Entry 5DHM (X-ray diffraction, 1.90 A resolution); this record covers chains A and C.

Chain A:
Protein: Immunoreactive 32 kDa antigen
Source organism: Porphyromonas gingivalis ATCC 33277
UniProtKB: B2RHG4 (B2RHG4_PORG3); numbering as in UniProt (aligned over 26-51)
Sequence (53 residues; row label = number of the first residue in the row; numbers below 1 keep their minus sign (Mse-1 is residue -1)):
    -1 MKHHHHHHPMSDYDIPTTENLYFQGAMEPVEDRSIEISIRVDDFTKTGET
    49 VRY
Unresolved in the structure: -1 to 23
Sequence notes: initiating methionine (-1); expression tag (0-25)
Modified residues: Mse-1 (selenomethionine); Mse8 (selenomethionine); Mse25 (selenomethionine)

Chain C:
Protein: Immunoreactive 32 kDa antigen
Source organism: Porphyromonas gingivalis ATCC 33277
UniProtKB: B2RHG4 (B2RHG4_PORG3); residues 52-333 here = UniProt positions 52-333
Sequence (282 residues; numbered 52 to 333; the number before each row is that of its first residue):
    52 ERNQGSAAERLITNLYLLLFDQSGANPAKYYIAGNTFSGGIWLPDDMKVK
   102 LDMTQSEAGERKVYVVANVDNAVKTALDAVANESDLQTVKRTTAMPWSTD
   152 IASPFLMSGNKTHDFLANRLLDNVPLVRAIAKVELNISLSEKFQIVPIIV
   202 NGSLSEFKFRYVNFDKETYVVKPTTKPDNLISSANGVWPQITDWTVWGAS
   252 LNTSPAPDAGTGYTLDANGKVTALRIVTYLNERDSKGATVEVALPRVDDG
   302 TLPPPEFGPELYRLPLPDKILRNHWYKYEVEI
Unresolved in the structure: 89-91, 298-308
Modified residues: Mse98, Mse104, Mse146, Mse158 (selenomethionine; parent Met)
Swiss-Prot annotation at these positions:
  - site: Arg53, Asn54 (Cleavage)
  - mutagenesis: Arg53 (R53A: Abolishes cleavage site)
What the authors report for this chain:
  - conformationally variable residues (order/disorder transition): Ser89 to Trp93, Val298 to Phe308

Interface between chain A and chain C:
Pairs across the interface - 92 pairs, chain A then chain C:
  Glu29(A) with Gln106(C)
  Asp30(A) with Thr105(C), hydrogen bond; Gln106(C), hydrogen bond (side chain-backbone); Ser107(C), hydrogen bond
  Arg31(A) with Thr105(C); Gln106(C), hydrogen bond (backbone-side chain); Arg170(C)
  Ser32(A) with Leu102(C); Mse104(C); Arg170(C), hydrogen bond (backbone-side chain)
  Ile33(A) with Leu70(C), hydrophobic; Lys101(C); Leu102(C), hydrogen bond (backbone-backbone); Mse104(C), hydrogen bond (backbone-backbone); Thr105(C); Gln106(C); Phe166(C), hydrophobic; Arg170(C)
  Glu34(A) with Lys99(C), salt bridge; Val100(C); Lys101(C); Phe166(C); Arg170(C), salt bridge; Leu171(C); Leu172(C), hydrogen bond (backbone-backbone)
  Ile35(A) with Leu68(C), hydrophobic; Lys99(C); Val100(C), hydrogen bond (backbone-backbone); Leu102(C), hydrophobic; Leu172(C); Val175(C), hydrophobic
  Ser36(A) with Mse98(C), hydrogen bond (side chain-backbone); Leu171(C); Leu172(C), hydrogen bond (backbone-backbone); Asn174(C); Val175(C), hydrogen bond (backbone-backbone)
  Ile37(A) with Mse98(C), hydrogen bond (backbone-backbone); Val100(C), hydrophobic; Val116(C), hydrophobic; Val175(C); Leu177(C), hydrophobic
  Arg38(A) with Asn174(C), hydrogen bond; Val175(C), hydrogen bond (backbone-backbone); Pro176(C); Leu177(C), hydrogen bond (backbone-backbone)
  Val39(A) with Arg61(C); Ile63(C), hydrophobic; Leu177(C); Arg179(C)
  Asp40(A) with Arg53(C), salt bridge; Leu177(C), hydrogen bond (backbone-backbone); Arg179(C), hydrogen bond (backbone-side chain); Asn324(C), hydrogen bond (backbone-side chain)
  Asp41(A) with Arg53(C), hydrogen bond (backbone-side chain); Asn54(C); Gln55(C); Arg179(C); Asn324(C), hydrogen bond (backbone-side chain)
  Phe42(A) with Glu52(C); Arg53(C), hydrogen bond (backbone-side chain); Asn54(C), hydrogen bond (backbone-backbone); Glu60(C); Arg179(C); Asn324(C); Trp326(C), hydrophobic
  Thr43(A) with Glu52(C); Arg53(C), hydrogen bond; Asn324(C), hydrogen bond (backbone-backbone); His325(C); Trp326(C), hydrogen bond (backbone-backbone)
  Lys44(A) with Glu52(C), hydrogen bond (backbone-backbone); Asn54(C); Trp326(C); Lys328(C)
  Thr45(A) with Trp326(C), hydrogen bond (backbone-backbone); Tyr327(C); Lys328(C), hydrogen bond (backbone-backbone)
  Gly46(A) with Lys328(C)
  Glu47(A) with Lys328(C), hydrogen bond (backbone-backbone); Tyr329(C); Glu330(C), hydrogen bond (backbone-backbone)
  Thr48(A) with Glu330(C)
  Val49(A) with Glu330(C), hydrogen bond (backbone-backbone); Val331(C); Glu332(C), hydrogen bond (backbone-backbone)
  Arg50(A) with Glu332(C)
  Tyr51(A) with Tyr313(C), hydrophobic; Arg314(C), hydrogen bond (side chain-backbone); Leu315(C); Val331(C), hydrophobic; Glu332(C), hydrogen bond (backbone-backbone); Ile333(C), hydrophobic
Other interface residues (no listed pair), chain C (50 interface residues in all): Gly56, Leu66, Trp93, Asp103, Ala109, Mse158, Asp173, Val178, Lys183
Interface features reported in the paper:
  - interface residues, chain A: Ile33(A), Ile35(A), Ile37(A), Val39(A)

In short:
23 residues of chain A face 50 of chain C across their interface, with 35 hydrogen bonds and 3 salt bridges.
Among the polar pairs are Glu34(A)-Lys99(C), Glu34(A)-Arg170(C) and Asp40(A)-Arg53(C). UniProt lists one
mutagenesis site on chain C. The paper reports interface residues Ile33(A), Ile35(A) and Ile37(A) among
others; conformational variability at Ser89(C) and Val298(C).
Here chain A is Immunoreactive 32 kDa antigen and chain C is Immunoreactive 32 kDa antigen, both from
Porphyromonas gingivalis ATCC 33277. Entry 5DHM (Crystal structure of the fimbrial protein Mfa4 from
Porphyromonas gingivalis) was determined by X-ray diffraction.
